5XX1 - chains A and J of the 10 polymer chains in the assembly; structure by X-ray diffraction, 3.10 A resolution.

== Chain A (and J) ==
Molecule: Arginine decarboxylase
From: Salmonella typhi
Notes: EC 4.1.1.19; chain J of this document is another copy of the same molecule, construct and numbering; everything in this record applies to it too
UniProtKB: Q8Z1P1 (Q8Z1P1_SALTI); numbering as in UniProt (aligned over 1-756)
Amino-acid sequence (756 residues; row label = number of the first residue in the row):
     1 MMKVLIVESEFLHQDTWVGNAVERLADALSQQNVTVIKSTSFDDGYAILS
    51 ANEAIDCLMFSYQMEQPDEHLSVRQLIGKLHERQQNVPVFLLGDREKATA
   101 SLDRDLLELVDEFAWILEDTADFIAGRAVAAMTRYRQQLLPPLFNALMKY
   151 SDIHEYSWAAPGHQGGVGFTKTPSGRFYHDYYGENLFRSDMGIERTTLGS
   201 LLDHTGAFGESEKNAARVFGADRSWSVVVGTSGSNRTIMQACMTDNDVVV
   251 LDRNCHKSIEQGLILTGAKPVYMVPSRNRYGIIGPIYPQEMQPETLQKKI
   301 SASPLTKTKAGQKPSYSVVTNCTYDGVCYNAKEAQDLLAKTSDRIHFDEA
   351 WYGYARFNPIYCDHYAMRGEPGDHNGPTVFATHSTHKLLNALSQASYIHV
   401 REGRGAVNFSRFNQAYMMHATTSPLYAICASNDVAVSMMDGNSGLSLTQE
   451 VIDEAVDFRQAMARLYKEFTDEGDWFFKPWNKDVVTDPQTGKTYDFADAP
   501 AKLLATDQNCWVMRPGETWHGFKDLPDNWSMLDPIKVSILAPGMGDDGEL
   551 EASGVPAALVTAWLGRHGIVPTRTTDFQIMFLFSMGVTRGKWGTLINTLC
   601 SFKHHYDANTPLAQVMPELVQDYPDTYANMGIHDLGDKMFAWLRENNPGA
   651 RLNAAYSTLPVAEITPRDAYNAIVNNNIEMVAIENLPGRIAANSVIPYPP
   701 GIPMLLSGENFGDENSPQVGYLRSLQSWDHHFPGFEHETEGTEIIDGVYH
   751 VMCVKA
Disordered / not traced: 150-159, 191-197, 321, 374-375, 746-747, 756 (chain J: 150-163, 192-196, 321, 373, 756)
Modified / non-standard residues: Cys600 (s,S-(2-hydroxyethyl)thiocysteine; CME)
Construct notes: engineered mutation Ser174 (Ala in Q8Z1P1)

== How chain A and chain J interact ==
Pairs across the interface - 182 pairs, chain A then chain J:
  Asn52(A) with Thr170(J); Lys171(J); Arg176(J), hydrogen bond (backbone-side chain)
  Ala54(A) with Arg176(J)
  Arg83(A) with Lys171(J); Pro173(J)
  Gln84(A) with Pro173(J)
  Tyr135(A) with Pro173(J)
  Phe144(A) with Tyr178(J), hydrophobic; Tyr181(J), hydrophobic; Tyr182(J), hydrophobic
  Leu147(A) with Tyr182(J)
  Met148(A) with Phe177(J), hydrophobic; Tyr181(J), hydrophobic
  Ala160(A) with Lys387(J)
  Pro161(A) with His386(J); Lys387(J)
  Gly162(A) with His386(J), hydrogen bond (backbone-backbone); Lys387(J), hydrogen bond (backbone-backbone); Asn390(J); Ser584(J), hydrogen bond (backbone-side chain); Gly586(J), hydrogen bond (backbone-backbone)
  His163(A) with Asn390(J); Ala391(J), hydrogen bond (side chain-backbone); Gly586(J)
  Gln164(A) with Gly586(J); Val587(J)
  Val167(A) with Gly586(J); Thr588(J)
  Gly168(A) with Asn390(J); Met438(J); Met585(J); Gly586(J)
  Phe169(A) with Asn390(J); Ala391(J), hydrophobic; Val434(J), hydrophobic; Met438(J), hydrophobic
  Thr170(A) with Asn52(J)
  Lys171(A) with Asn52(J); Arg83(J); Leu447(J); Glu450(J), salt bridge; Met585(J), hydrogen bond (side chain-backbone); Val587(J), hydrogen bond (side chain-backbone)
  Thr172(A) with Met438(J); Leu447(J)
  Pro173(A) with Arg83(J); Gln84(J); Tyr135(J)
  Ser174(A) with Ser437(J), hydrogen bond
  Arg176(A) with Asn52(J), hydrogen bond (side chain-backbone); Ala54(J)
  Phe177(A) with Met148(J), hydrophobic
  Tyr178(A) with Phe144(J), hydrophobic; Leu392(J); Ala427(J), hydrogen bond (side chain-backbone); Ala430(J), hydrophobic; Ser431(J); Val434(J), hydrophobic
  Tyr181(A) with Met148(J), hydrophobic; Asn185(J), hydrogen bond (backbone-side chain)
  Tyr182(A) with Phe144(J), hydrophobic; Leu147(J); Tyr182(J); Ser189(J), hydrogen bond; Ala427(J), hydrophobic; Ala430(J)
  Asn185(A) with Tyr181(J), hydrogen bond (side chain-backbone)
  Leu186(A) with Leu392(J), hydrophobic
  Phe187(A) with Leu392(J), hydrophobic
  Ser189(A) with Tyr182(J), hydrogen bond
  Asp190(A) with Ser393(J), hydrogen bond
  Val228(A) with Gln394(J), hydrogen bond (backbone-side chain)
  Val229(A) with Val229(J), hydrophobic; Thr421(J)
  Gly230(A) with Thr421(J)
  Ser232(A) with Ala420(J); Thr422(J), hydrogen bond
  Arg236(A) with Met418(J), hydrogen bond (side chain-backbone); His419(J); Ala420(J), hydrogen bond (side chain-backbone)
  Gln240(A) with Leu265(J); Tyr670(J), hydrogen bond (backbone-side chain); Val674(J)
  Ala241(A) with Tyr670(J); Val674(J)
  Met243(A) with Val674(J)
  Thr244(A) with Asn671(J); Val674(J); Asn675(J)
  Asp245(A) with Arg667(J), salt bridge
  His256(A) with Thr422(J)
  Gln261(A) with Met417(J), hydrogen bond (side chain-backbone); Met418(J)
  Ile264(A) with Met418(J), hydrophobic
  Leu265(A) with Gln240(J); Leu265(J); Met418(J), hydrophobic; Arg667(J), hydrogen bond (backbone-side chain)
  Thr266(A) with Arg667(J), hydrogen bond (backbone-side chain)
  His386(A) with Ser423(J), hydrogen bond
  Asn390(A) with Gly168(J); Phe169(J)
  Ala391(A) with Phe169(J), hydrophobic
  Leu392(A) with Tyr178(J); Leu186(J), hydrophobic; Phe187(J), hydrophobic
  Ser393(A) with Asp190(J), hydrogen bond; Ser423(J); Leu425(J)
  Gln394(A) with Val228(J), hydrogen bond (side chain-backbone); Gln394(J); Thr421(J); Ser423(J); Pro424(J); Leu425(J), hydrogen bond (side chain-backbone); Ile428(J)
  Arg411(A) with Ile673(J), hydrogen bond (side chain-backbone); Val674(J), hydrogen bond (side chain-backbone); Asn676(J)
  Gln414(A) with Asn693(J)
  Ala415(A) with Tyr670(J)
  Met417(A) with Gln261(J), hydrogen bond (backbone-side chain)
  Met418(A) with Arg236(J), hydrogen bond (backbone-side chain); Gln261(J); Ile264(J), hydrophobic; Leu265(J), hydrophobic
  His419(A) with Arg236(J)
  Ala420(A) with Ser232(J); Arg236(J), hydrogen bond (backbone-side chain)
  Thr421(A) with Val229(J); Gly230(J); Gln394(J)
  Thr422(A) with Ser232(J), hydrogen bond; His256(J)
  Ser423(A) with His386(J), hydrogen bond; Ser393(J); Gln394(J)
  Pro424(A) with Gln394(J)
  Leu425(A) with Ser393(J); Gln394(J), hydrogen bond (backbone-side chain); Leu425(J), hydrophobic
  Ala427(A) with Tyr178(J), hydrogen bond (backbone-side chain); Tyr182(J), hydrophobic
  Ile428(A) with Gln394(J)
  Ala430(A) with Tyr178(J); Tyr182(J)
  Ser431(A) with Tyr178(J)
  Val434(A) with Phe169(J), hydrophobic; Tyr178(J), hydrophobic
  Ser437(A) with Ser174(J), hydrogen bond
  Met438(A) with Gly168(J); Phe169(J), hydrophobic; Thr172(J)
  Leu447(A) with Lys171(J); Thr172(J)
  Glu450(A) with Lys171(J), salt bridge
  Met585(A) with Gly168(J); Lys171(J), hydrogen bond (backbone-side chain)
  Gly586(A) with Gln164(J); Val167(J); Gly168(J)
  Val587(A) with Gln164(J); Lys171(J), hydrogen bond (backbone-side chain)
  Thr588(A) with Val167(J)
  Arg667(A) with Asp245(J), salt bridge; Leu265(J), hydrogen bond (side chain-backbone); Thr266(J), hydrogen bond (side chain-backbone); Arg667(J)
  Tyr670(A) with Gln240(J), hydrogen bond (side chain-backbone); Ala241(J); Ala415(J)
  Asn671(A) with Thr244(J)
  Ile673(A) with Arg411(J), hydrogen bond (backbone-side chain)
  Val674(A) with Gln240(J); Ala241(J); Met243(J); Thr244(J); Arg411(J), hydrogen bond (backbone-side chain)
  Asn675(A) with Thr244(J)
  Asn676(A) with Arg411(J)
  Asn693(A) with Gln414(J)
Other interface residues (no listed pair), chain A (98 interface residues in all): Glu53, Arg136, Leu139, Leu140, Cys242, Asp247, Lys257, Gly267, Ser410, Ser443, Ser584, Met680, Met752
Other interface residues (no listed pair), chain J (100 interface residues in all): Glu53, Arg136, Leu139, Leu140, Pro141, Gly175, Cys242, Asp247, Lys257, Gly267, Leu388, Ser410, Tyr426, Ser443, Leu582, Met680, Met752

== In short ==
98 residues of chain A face 100 of chain J across their interface; the contacts include 45 hydrogen bonds and
4 salt bridges. Among the polar pairs are Lys171(A)-Glu450(J), Asp245(A)-Arg667(J) and Asn52(A)-Arg176(J).
Both chains are Arginine decarboxylase (Salmonella typhi). Entry 5XX1 (Crystal structure of Arginine
decarboxylase (AdiA) from Salmonella typhimurium) was determined by X-ray diffraction (same publication as
6AA9).
